6OZQ - chains A and C of the 4 polymer chains in the assembly; structure by X-ray diffraction, 2.15 A resolution.

Chain A:
Protein: Endonuclease V
Source organism: Mus musculus
Notes: EC 3.1.26.-
UniProt: Q8C9A2 (ENDOV_MOUSE); residues 1-253 here = UniProt positions 1-253
Amino-acid sequence (253 residues; row label = number of the first residue in the row):
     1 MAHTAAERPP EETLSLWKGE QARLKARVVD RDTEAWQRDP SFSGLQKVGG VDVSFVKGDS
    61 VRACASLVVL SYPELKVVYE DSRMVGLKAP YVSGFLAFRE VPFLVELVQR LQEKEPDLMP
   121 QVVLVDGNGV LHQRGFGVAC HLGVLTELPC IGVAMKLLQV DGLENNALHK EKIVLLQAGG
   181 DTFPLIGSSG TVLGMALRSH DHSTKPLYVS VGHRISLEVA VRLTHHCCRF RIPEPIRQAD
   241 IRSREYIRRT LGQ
Unresolved in the structure: 1-6, 57-59, 253
Construct notes: engineered mutation Met155 (Lys in Q8C9A2)
Ion coordination: Mn2+: Asp52, Asp126, Asp240 (shared with U12(C) of chain C)
Curated features (UniProtKB/Swiss-Prot):
  - binding site (Mg(2+)): Asp52, Asp126
  - site: Tyr91 (Interaction with target DNA)
  - mutagenesis: Ser93 (S93P: No effect on activity), Gln133 (Q133P: No effect on activity)
From the paper describing this entry:
  - mutagenesis - K155M: decreased binding to Mn2+
  - catalytic residues: Asp240 (proposed by the authors, not directly observed)
  - mutagenesis - R244A (10-fold): decreased catalytic activity

Chain C:
Molecule: 23-nt DNA/RNA hybrid strand
Sequence (23 nucleotides; row label = number of the first residue in the row):
     1 CGGUAACCCI AUAUGCAUGC AUU
Unresolved in the structure: 1-8
Ion coordination: Mn2+ site 1: U12 (shared with Asp52(A), Asp126(A), Asp240(A) of chain A); Mn2+ site 2 near A13 (its only coordinating residue here); Mn2+ site 3 near U18 (its only coordinating residue here)

How chain A and chain C interact:
Residue-residue contacts - 37 pairs, chain A then chain C:
  Asp52(A) - U12(C)  phosphate contact
  Val53(A) - U12(C)  sugar contact
  Ser54(A) - U12(C)  phosphate contact
  Ser54(A) - A13(C)  hydrogen bond to the phosphate
  Phe55(A) - U12(C)  sugar contact
  Phe55(A) - A13(C)  sugar contact
  Tyr91(A) - DI10(C)  hydrogen bond to the phosphate
  Tyr91(A) - A11(C)  stacking on the base
  Ser93(A) - C9(C)  sugar contact
  Ser93(A) - DI10(C)  hydrogen bond to the phosphate
  Gly94(A) - DI10(C)  base contact
  Phe95(A) - DI10(C)  base contact
  Leu96(A) - DI10(C)  base contact
  Leu96(A) - A11(C)  sugar contact
  Arg99(A) - A11(C)  base contact
  Glu100(A) - A11(C)  sugar contact
  Asp126(A) - A11(C)  phosphate contact
  Asp126(A) - U12(C)  phosphate contact
  Gly127(A) - DI10(C)  base contact
  Asn128(A) - DI10(C)  hydrogen bond to the sugar
  His132(A) - DI10(C)  base contact
  Gln133(A) - C9(C)  phosphate contact
  Gly137(A) - DI10(C)  base contact
  Val138(A) - DI10(C)  base contact
  Ala154(A) - DI10(C)  phosphate contact
  Ala154(A) - A11(C)  phosphate contact
  Met155(A) - A11(C)  hydrogen bond to the phosphate
  Lys156(A) - DI10(C)  phosphate contact
  Lys156(A) - A11(C)  salt bridge to the phosphate
  Lys156(A) - U12(C)  base contact
  Leu157(A) - C9(C)  hydrogen bond to the sugar
  Leu158(A) - C9(C)  sugar contact
  Leu158(A) - DI10(C)  phosphate contact
  Gln159(A) - C9(C)  hydrogen bond to the sugar
  Asp240(A) - U12(C)  phosphate contact
  Arg244(A) - A13(C)  salt bridge to the phosphate
  Arg244(A) - U14(C)  salt bridge to the phosphate
Other interface residues (no listed pair), chain A (27 interface residues in all): Val56

In short:
The interface between chain A and chain C involves 27 residues on one side and 6 on the other, with 7 hydrogen
bonds, 3 salt bridges and 1 aromatic stacking contact. Polar contacts include Asn128(A)-DI10(C),
Leu157(A)-C9(C) and Gln159(A)-C9(C). From the paper: the catalytic residue Asp240(A); K155M of chain A reduces
binding to Mn2+.
Chain A is Endonuclease V (Mus musculus) and chain C is a 23-nt DNA/RNA hybrid strand; the structure, Crystal
structure of Mus musculus (Mm) Endonuclease V (K155M) in complex with a 23mer RNA oligo ..., was determined by
X-ray diffraction (same publication as 6OZF, 6OZG, 6OZH, 6OZI, 6OZJ, 6OZK and 7 further entries).
